Entry 3AZG (X-ray diffraction, 2.40 A resolution); this record covers chains D and J of the 10 polymer chains in the assembly.

# Chain D
Name: Histone H2B type 1-J
Source organism: Homo sapiens
UniProt: P06899 (H2B1J_HUMAN); residues 0-125 here correspond to UniProt positions 1-126 (UniProt number = residue number + 1)
Amino-acid sequence (129 residues; row label = number of the first residue in the row; numbers below 1 keep their minus sign (Gly-3 is residue -3)):
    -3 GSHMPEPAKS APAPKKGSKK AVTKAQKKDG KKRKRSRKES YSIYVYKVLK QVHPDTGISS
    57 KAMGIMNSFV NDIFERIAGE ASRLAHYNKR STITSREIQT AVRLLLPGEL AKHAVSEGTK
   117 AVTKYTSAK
Unresolved in the structure: -3 to 30, 125
Construct notes: expression tag (-3 to -1)
UniProt features mapped onto this chain:
  - modified residue: Pro1 (N-acetylproline), Glu2 (ADP-ribosyl glutamic acid), Lys5 (N6-(2-hydroxyisobutyryl)lysine), Ser6 (ADP-ribosylserine), Lys11 (N6-(beta-hydroxybutyryl)lysine), Lys12 (N6-(2-hydroxyisobutyryl)lysine), Ser14 (Phosphoserine), Lys15 (N6-acetyllysine), Lys16 (N6-(beta-hydroxybutyryl)lysine), Lys20 (N6-(2-hydroxyisobutyryl)lysine), Lys23 (N6-(2-hydroxyisobutyryl)lysine), Lys24 (N6-(2-hydroxyisobutyryl)lysine), Lys34 (N6-(2-hydroxyisobutyryl)lysine), Glu35 (PolyADP-ribosyl glutamic acid), Ser36 (Phosphoserine), Lys43 (N6-(2-hydroxyisobutyryl)lysine), Lys46 (N6-(2-hydroxyisobutyryl)lysine), Lys57 (N6,N6-dimethyllysine), Arg79 (Dimethylated arginine), Lys85 (N6,N6,N6-trimethyllysine) and 6 more in UniProt
  - glycosylation: Ser112 (O-linked (GlcNAc) serine)
  - cross-link (Glycyl lysine isopeptide (Lys-Gly)): Lys5 (interchain with G-Cter in SUMO2), Lys20 (interchain with G-Cter in SUMO2), Lys34 (interchain with G-Cter in ubiquitin), Lys120 (interchain with G-Cter in ubiquitin)

# Chain J
Molecule: 146-nt DNA strand
Sequence (146 nucleotides; row label = number of the first residue in the row):
   147 ATCAATATCC ACCTGCAGAT TCTACCAAAA GTGTATTTGG AAACTGCTCC ATCAAAAGGC
   207 ATGTTCAGCT GAATTCAGCT GAACATGCCT TTTGATGGAG CAGTTTCCAA ATACACTTTT
   267 GGTAGAATCT GCAGGTGGAT ATTGAT
Unresolved in the structure: 147

# Interface between chain D and chain J
Pairs across the interface (9):
  Arg33(D) with DT269(J), sugar contact; DA270(J), phosphate contact
  Lys34(D) with DT269(J), hydrogen bond to the phosphate; DA270(J), hydrogen bond to the phosphate
  Glu35(D) with DT269(J), phosphate contact
  Ser36(D) with DT269(J), hydrogen bond to the phosphate
  Ile39(D) with DG268(J), sugar contact; DT269(J), phosphate contact
  Tyr40(D) with DG268(J), hydrogen bond to the phosphate
Also at the interface, not in a pair above, chain D (8 interface residues in all): Arg31, Ser32
Also at the interface, not in a pair above, chain J (4 interface residues in all): DG271

# Summary
Chain D and chain J form an interface of 8 and 4 residues respectively, with 4 hydrogen bonds. Polar pairs
include Lys34(D)-DT269(J), Lys34(D)-DA270(J) and Ser36(D)-DT269(J).
Here chain D is Histone H2B type 1-J (Homo sapiens) and chain J is a 146-nt DNA strand. Entry 3AZG (Crystal
Structure of Human Nucleosome Core Particle Containing H3K115Q mutation) was determined by X-ray diffraction
(same publication as 3AYW, 3AZE, 3AZF, 3AZH, 3AZJ, 3AZK and 3 further entries).
